PDB entry 9RCP | X-ray diffraction, 1.90 A resolution | chains A and B

Chain A (and B):
Name: Glycyl radical protein
From: Raoultella planticola
Notes: chain B of this document is another copy of the same molecule, construct and numbering; everything in this record applies to it too
UniProt: A0AAN5KVK2 (A0AAN5KVK2_RAOPL); the construct has insertions or renumbered stretches relative to UniProt, so the offset changes along the chain: 2-588 = UniProt 2-588; 594-793 = UniProt 648-847
Chain sequence (816 residues; row label = number of the first residue in the row; numbers below 1 keep their minus sign (Met-22 is residue -22)):
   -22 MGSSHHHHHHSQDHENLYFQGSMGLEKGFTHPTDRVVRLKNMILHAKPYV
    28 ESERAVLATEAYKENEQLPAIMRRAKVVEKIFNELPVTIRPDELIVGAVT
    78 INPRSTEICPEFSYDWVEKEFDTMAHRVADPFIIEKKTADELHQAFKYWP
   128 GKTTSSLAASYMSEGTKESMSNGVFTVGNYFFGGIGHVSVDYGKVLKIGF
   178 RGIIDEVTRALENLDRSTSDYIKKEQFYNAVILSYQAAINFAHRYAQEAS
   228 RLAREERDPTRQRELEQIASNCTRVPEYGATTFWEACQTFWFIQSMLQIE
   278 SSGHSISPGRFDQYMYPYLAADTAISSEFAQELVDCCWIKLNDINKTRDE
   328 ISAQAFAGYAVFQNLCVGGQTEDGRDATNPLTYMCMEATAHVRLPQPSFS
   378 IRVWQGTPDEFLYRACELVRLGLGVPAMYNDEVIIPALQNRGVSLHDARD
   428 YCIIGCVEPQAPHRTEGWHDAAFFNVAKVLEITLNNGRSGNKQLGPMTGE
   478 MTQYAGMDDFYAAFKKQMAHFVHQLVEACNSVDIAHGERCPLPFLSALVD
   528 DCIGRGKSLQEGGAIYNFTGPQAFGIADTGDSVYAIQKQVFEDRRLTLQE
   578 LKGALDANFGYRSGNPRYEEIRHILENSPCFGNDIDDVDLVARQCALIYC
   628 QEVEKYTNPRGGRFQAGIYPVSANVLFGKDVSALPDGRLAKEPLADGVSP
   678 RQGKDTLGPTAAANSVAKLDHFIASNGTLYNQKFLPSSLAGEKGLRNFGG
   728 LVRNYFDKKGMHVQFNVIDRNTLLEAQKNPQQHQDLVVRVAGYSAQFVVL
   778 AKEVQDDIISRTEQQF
Not modelled in the structure: -22 to 0 (chain B: -22 to 1)
Sequence notes: initiating methionine (-22); expression tag (-21 to 1); conflict Ile162 (Val in A0AAN5KVK2); linker (589-593)

How chain A and chain B interact:
Residue-residue contacts - 57 pairs, chain A then chain B:
  Glu43(A) - Pro127(B)
  Glu43(A) - Gly128(B)
  Glu43(A) - Lys129(B)
  Glu43(A) - Arg516(B)  hydrogen bond (backbone-side chain)
  Gln44(A) - Gly128(B)  hydrogen bond (backbone-backbone)
  Gln44(A) - Ser133(B)
  Gln44(A) - Leu134(B)
  Gln44(A) - Ser137(B)  hydrogen bond (backbone-side chain)
  Leu45(A) - Leu134(B)
  Leu45(A) - Ser137(B)
  Pro46(A) - Leu134(B)
  Pro46(A) - Ser137(B)
  Pro46(A) - Tyr138(B)
  Pro127(A) - Glu43(B)
  Gly128(A) - Glu43(B)
  Gly128(A) - Gln44(B)  hydrogen bond (backbone-backbone)
  Lys129(A) - Glu43(B)
  Lys129(A) - Lys129(B)
  Ser133(A) - Gln44(B)
  Leu134(A) - Gln44(B)
  Leu134(A) - Leu45(B)
  Leu134(A) - Pro46(B)
  Ser137(A) - Gln44(B)  hydrogen bond (side chain-backbone)
  Ser137(A) - Leu45(B)
  Ser137(A) - Pro46(B)
  Ser137(A) - Gln203(B)  hydrogen bond (backbone-side chain)
  Tyr138(A) - Pro46(B)
  Tyr138(A) - Ile199(B)  hydrophobic
  Tyr138(A) - Lys200(B)  hydrogen bond
  Tyr138(A) - Gln203(B)
  Arg193(A) - His500(B)  hydrogen bond (backbone-side chain)
  Thr195(A) - Thr634(B)
  Ser196(A) - Asn507(B)
  Ser196(A) - Asn635(B)
  Ser196(A) - Pro636(B)
  Tyr198(A) - His500(B)
  Tyr198(A) - Glu504(B)  hydrogen bond
  Ile199(A) - Tyr138(B)  hydrophobic
  Ile199(A) - Asn507(B)
  Ile199(A) - Ile511(B)  hydrophobic
  Lys200(A) - Tyr138(B)  hydrogen bond
  Lys200(A) - Glu515(B)  salt bridge
  Gln203(A) - Ser137(B)  hydrogen bond (side chain-backbone)
  Gln203(A) - Tyr138(B)
  His500(A) - Arg193(B)  hydrogen bond (side chain-backbone)
  His500(A) - Tyr198(B)
  Glu504(A) - Tyr198(B)  hydrogen bond
  Asn507(A) - Ser196(B)
  Asn507(A) - Ile199(B)
  Ile511(A) - Ile199(B)  hydrophobic
  Glu515(A) - Lys200(B)  salt bridge
  Arg516(A) - Glu43(B)  hydrogen bond (side chain-backbone)
  Arg516(A) - Arg50(B)
  Tyr633(A) - Ser194(B)
  Thr634(A) - Thr195(B)
  Asn635(A) - Ser196(B)
  Pro636(A) - Ser196(B)
Other interface residues (no listed pair), chain A (32 interface residues in all): Ser140, Ser194, Glu202, Ser508
Other interface residues (no listed pair), chain B (32 interface residues in all): Glu202, Ser508, Tyr633

Overview:
The chain A/chain B interface involves 32 residues from each chain; the contacts include 14 hydrogen bonds and
2 salt bridges. Polar contacts include Lys200(A)-Glu515(B), Glu43(A)-Arg516(B) and Gln44(A)-Ser137(B).
Both chains are Glycyl radical protein (Raoultella planticola). Entry 9RCP (1,2-propanediol dehydratase with
0.1 % 1,3-propanediol additive) was determined by X-ray diffraction (same publication as 9RCO, 9RCQ and 9RCR).
